7ND2 - chains A and C of the 8 polymer chains in the assembly; structure by electron microscopy, 4.00 A resolution.

== Chain A ==
Name: Protein phosphatase 1 regulatory subunit 21
Source organism: Homo sapiens
UniProtKB: Q6ZMI0 (PPR21_HUMAN); residues 1-780 here = UniProt positions 1-780
Chain sequence (784 residues; numbered -3 to 780; the number before each row is that of its first residue; numbers below 1 keep their minus sign (Met-3 is residue -3)):
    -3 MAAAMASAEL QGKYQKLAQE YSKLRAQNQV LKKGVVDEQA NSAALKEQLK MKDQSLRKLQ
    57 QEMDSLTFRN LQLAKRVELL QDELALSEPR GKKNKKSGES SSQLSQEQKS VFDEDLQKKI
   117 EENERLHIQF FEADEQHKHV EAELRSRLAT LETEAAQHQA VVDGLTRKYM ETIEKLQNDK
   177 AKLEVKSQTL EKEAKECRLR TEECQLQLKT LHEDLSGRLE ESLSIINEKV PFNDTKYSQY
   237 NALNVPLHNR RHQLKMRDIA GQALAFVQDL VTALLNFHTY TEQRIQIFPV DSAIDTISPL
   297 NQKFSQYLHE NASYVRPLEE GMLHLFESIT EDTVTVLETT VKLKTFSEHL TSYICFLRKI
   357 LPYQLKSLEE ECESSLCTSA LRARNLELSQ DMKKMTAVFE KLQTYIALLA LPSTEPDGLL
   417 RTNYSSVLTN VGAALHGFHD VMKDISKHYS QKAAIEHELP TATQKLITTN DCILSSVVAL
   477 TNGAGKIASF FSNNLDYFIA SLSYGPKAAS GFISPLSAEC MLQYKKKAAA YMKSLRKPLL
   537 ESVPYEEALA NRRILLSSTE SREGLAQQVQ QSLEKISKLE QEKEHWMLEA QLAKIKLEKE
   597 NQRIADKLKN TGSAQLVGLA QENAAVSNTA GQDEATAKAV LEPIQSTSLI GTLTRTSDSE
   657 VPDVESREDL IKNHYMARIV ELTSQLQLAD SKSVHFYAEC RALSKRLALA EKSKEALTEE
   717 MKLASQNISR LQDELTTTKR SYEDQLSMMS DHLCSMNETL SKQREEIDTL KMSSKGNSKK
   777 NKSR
Disordered / not traced: -3 to 217, 287-291, 553-780
Sequence notes: initiating methionine (-3); expression tag (-2 to 0)
UniProt features mapped onto this chain:
  - modified residue: Thr652 (Phosphothreonine)
  - natural variant: Arg65 to Arg780 (deletion: In NEDHFBA), Leu75 (L75R: In NEDHFBA; uncertain significance), Arg143 to Arg780 (deletion: In NEDHFBA), Gln641 to Arg780 (deletion: In NEDHFBA), Ser687 to Arg780 (deletion: In NEDHFBA), Arg697 to Arg780 (deletion: In NEDHFBA), Leu699 (L699P: In NEDHFBA; uncertain significance), Gln728 to Arg780 (deletion: In NEDHFBA; uncertain significance)
From the paper describing this entry:
  - self-association interface (contacts with another copy of this molecule); pairs are residue here / residue on that copy: Lys225-Asp230

== Chain C ==
Name: Quinone oxidoreductase-like protein 1
Source organism: Homo sapiens
Notes: EC 1.-.-.-
UniProtKB: O95825 (QORL1_HUMAN); numbering as in UniProt (aligned over 2-349)
Chain sequence (356 residues; numbered -6 to 349; the number before each row is that of its first residue; numbers below 1 keep their minus sign (Met-6 is residue -6)):
    -6 MSHHHHHHKG LYFQQSSTDE EITFVFQEKE DLPVTEDNFV KLQVKACALS QINTKLLAEM
    54 KMKKDLFPVG REIAGIVLDV GSKVSFFQPD DEVVGILPLD SEDPGLCEVV RVHEHYLVHK
   114 PEKVTWTEAA GSIRDGVRAY TALHYLSHLS PGKSVLIMDG ASAFGTIAIQ LAHHRGAKVI
   174 STACSLEDKQ CLERFRPPIA RVIDVSNGKV HVAESCLEET GGLGVDIVLD AGVRLYSKDD
   234 EPAVKLQLLP HKHDIITLLG VGGHWVTTEE NLQLDPPDSH CLFLKGATLA FLNDEVWNLS
   294 NVQQGKYLCI LKDVMEKLST GVFRPQLDEP IPLYEAKVSM EAVQKNQGRK KQVVQF
Disordered / not traced: -6 to -3
Sequence notes: initiating methionine (-6); expression tag (-5 to 1)
From the paper describing this entry:
  - conformationally variable residues (loop rearrangement, order/disorder transition): Gly225 to Leu239, Ser293 to Gln297

== Chain A / chain C interface ==
Pairs across the interface (26; chain A residue first):
  Val241(A) with Leu216(C), hydrophobic
  Pro242(A) with Leu216(C)
  Leu243(A) with Gly145(C); Lys171(C)
  His244(A) with Glu212(C); Thr213(C); Gly214(C); Leu216(C)
  Arg246(A) with Glu211(C), salt bridge; Glu212(C)
  Asp328(A) with Gly214(C)
  Lys521(A) with Leu216(C)
  Ala525(A) with Gly215(C)
  Tyr527(A) with Leu277(C)
  Met528(A) with Gly215(C); Leu216(C); Gly217(C)
  Leu531(A) with Leu277(C), hydrophobic; Lys278(C)
  Lys533(A) with His246(C), hydrogen bond (backbone-side chain)
  Leu535(A) with His244(C)
  Ser538(A) with Asp268(C)
  Val539(A) with Leu228(C), hydrophobic
  Tyr541(A) with Gln266(C)
  Glu542(A) with Tyr229(C); Asn264(C)
Interface residues without a listed pair, chain A (21 interface residues in all): Glu327, Ala524, Arg532, Pro534
Interface residues without a listed pair, chain C (26 interface residues in all): Lys146, Ser147, Arg194, Leu210, Thr250, Leu252, Gly253, Val254
The authors on this interface:
  - interface residues, chain A: Val226(A), Leu512(A)
  - interface residues, chain C: Gly225(C)

== Summary ==
Chain A and chain C form an interface of 21 and 26 residues respectively; the contacts include 1 hydrogen bond
and 1 salt bridge. Among the polar pairs are Arg246(A)-Glu211(C) and Lys533(A)-His246(C). From the paper:
interface residues Val226(A), Leu512(A) and Gly225(C); conformational variability at Gly225(C) and Ser293(C).
Chain A is Protein phosphatase 1 regulatory subunit 21 and chain C is Quinone oxidoreductase-like protein 1,
both from Homo sapiens; the structure, Cryo-EM structure of the human FERRY complex, was determined by
electron microscopy (same publication as 8A3O and 8A3P).
